PDB entry 8GOP | X-ray diffraction, 2.80 A resolution | chains B and A

[Chain B]
Name: SARS-CoV-2 specific private TCR RLQ7 beta
Organism: Homo sapiens
Sequence (246 residues; each row starts with the number of its first residue; numbering starts at 0):
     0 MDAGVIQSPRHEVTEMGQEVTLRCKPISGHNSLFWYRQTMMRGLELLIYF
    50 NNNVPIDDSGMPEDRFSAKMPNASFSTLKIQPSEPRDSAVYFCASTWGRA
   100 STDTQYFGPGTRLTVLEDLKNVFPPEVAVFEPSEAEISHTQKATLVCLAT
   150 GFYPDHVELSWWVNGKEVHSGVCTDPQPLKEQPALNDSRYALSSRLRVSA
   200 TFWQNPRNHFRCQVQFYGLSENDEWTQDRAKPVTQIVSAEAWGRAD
Disordered / not traced: 0-1
Disulfide bonds: C23-C92, C146-C211

[Chain A]
Name: SARS-CoV-2 specific private TCR RLQ7 alpha
Organism: Homo sapiens
Sequence (207 residues; row label = number of the first residue in the row):
     1 MAQTVTQSQPEMSVQEAETVTLSCTYDTSESDYYLFWYKQPPSRQMILVI
    51 RQEAYKQQNATENRFSVNFQKAAKSFSLKISDSQLGDAAMYFCASSGNTP
   101 LVFGKGTRLSVIPNIQNPDPAVYQLRDSKSSDKSVCLFTDFDSQTNVSQS
   151 KDSDVYITDKCVLDMRSMDFKSNSAVAWSNKSDFACANAFNNSIIPEDTF
   201 FPSPESS
Disordered / not traced: 1, 182-183, 203-207
Disulfide bonds: C24-C93, C136-C186
Reported in the primary citation:
  - conformationally variable residues (loop rearrangement): D27 to E30, Q57 to E62

[Chain B / chain A interface]
Residue-residue contacts (86; chain B residue first):
  F33(B) with P100(A), hydrophobic
  Y35(B) with L101(A); F103(A), hydrophobic
  Q37(B) with Q40(A), hydrogen bond; F92(A)
  L43(B) with F92(A), hydrophobic; F103(A), hydrophobic
  L45(B) with T99(A)
  Y48(B) with P100(A)
  V89(B) with R44(A)
  F91(B) with Q40(A); R44(A)
  S100(B) with S96(A), hydrogen bond (backbone-side chain); G97(A), hydrogen bond (side chain-backbone); P100(A)
  T101(B) with Y34(A); F36(A); S96(A)
  T103(B) with Y38(A); R51(A)
  Q104(B) with Y38(A), hydrogen bond (backbone-side chain); P100(A); L101(A)
  F106(B) with Q45(A), hydrogen bond (backbone-side chain); M46(A), hydrophobic; F103(A), hydrophobic
  G107(B) with Q45(A)
  P108(B) with Q45(A)
  R111(B) with R44(A)
  A127(B) with D127(A)
  V128(B) with D127(A); S128(A), hydrogen bond (backbone-side chain)
  F129(B) with L125(A); R126(A); D127(A); K133(A); V135(A), hydrophobic
  E130(B) with L125(A); R126(A), hydrogen bond (backbone-backbone); S128(A)
  P131(B) with L125(A), hydrophobic
  S132(B) with Y123(A); Q124(A), hydrogen bond (side chain-backbone); L125(A)
  A134(B) with Y123(A); P202(A), hydrophobic
  E135(B) with Y123(A)
  H138(B) with D119(A), salt bridge; Y123(A); F200(A)
  T139(B) with Y123(A); D140(A)
  K141(B) with M165(A); F170(A)
  T143(B) with L125(A); L137(A)
  V145(B) with L125(A), hydrophobic; V176(A), hydrophobic
  L147(B) with V135(A), hydrophobic; W178(A), hydrophobic
  G170(B) with L163(A); D164(A), hydrogen bond (backbone-backbone)
  C172(B) with C161(A), disulfide; V162(A), hydrogen bond (side chain-backbone); L163(A), hydrophobic
  T173(B) with C161(A)
  D174(B) with T158(A)
  L178(B) with I157(A); T158(A)
  E180(B) with Y156(A)
  A190(B) with W178(A), hydrophobic
  S192(B) with T158(A); V176(A)
  R194(B) with D159(A); C161(A); S174(A), hydrogen bond (side chain-backbone); A175(A); V176(A)
  R196(B) with T139(A); D140(A), salt bridge; L163(A); M165(A); F170(A); S172(A), hydrogen bond
  E239(B) with S128(A)
  A240(B) with S128(A)
Also at the interface, not in a pair above, chain B (49 interface residues in all): M40, R41, T149, S169, V171, K179, Q181
Also at the interface, not in a pair above, chain A (49 interface residues in all): L48, K105, S134, S153, R166
Disulfides between the chains: C172(B)-C161(A)

[Overview]
Chain B and chain A each contribute 49 residues to their interface; the contacts include 1 disulfide bond, 12
hydrogen bonds and 2 salt bridges. Among the polar pairs are H138(B)-D119(A), R196(B)-D140(A) and
Q37(B)-Q40(A). The paper reports conformational variability at D27(A) and Q57(A).
Chain B is SARS-CoV-2 specific private TCR RLQ7 beta and chain A is SARS-CoV-2 specific private TCR RLQ7
alpha, both from Homo sapiens; the structure, SARS-CoV-2 specific private TCR RLQ7, was determined by X-ray
diffraction together with 8GOM and 8GON from the same study.
